PDB entry 7KAI | electron microscopy, 3.20 A resolution | chains A and C of the 7 polymer chains in the assembly

== Chain A ==
Protein: Protein transport protein SEC61
Source organism: Saccharomyces cerevisiae BY4741
UniProtKB: P32915 (SC61A_YEAST); residues 1-480 here = UniProt positions 1-480
Amino-acid sequence (480 residues; row label = number of the first residue in the row):
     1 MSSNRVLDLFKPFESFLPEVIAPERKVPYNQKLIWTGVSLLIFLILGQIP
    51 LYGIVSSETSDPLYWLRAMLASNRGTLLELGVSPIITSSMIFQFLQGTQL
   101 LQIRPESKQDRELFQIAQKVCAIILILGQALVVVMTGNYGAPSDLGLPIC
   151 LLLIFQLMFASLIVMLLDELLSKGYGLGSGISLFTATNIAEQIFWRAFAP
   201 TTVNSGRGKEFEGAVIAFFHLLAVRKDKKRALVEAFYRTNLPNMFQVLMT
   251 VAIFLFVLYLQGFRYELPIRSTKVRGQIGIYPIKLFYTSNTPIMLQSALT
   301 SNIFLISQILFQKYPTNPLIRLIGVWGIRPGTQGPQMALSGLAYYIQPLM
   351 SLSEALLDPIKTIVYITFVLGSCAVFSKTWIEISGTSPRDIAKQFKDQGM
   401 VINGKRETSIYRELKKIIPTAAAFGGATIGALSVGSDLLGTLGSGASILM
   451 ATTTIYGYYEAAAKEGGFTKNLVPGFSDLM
Unresolved in the structure: 1-11, 56-65, 143-146, 329-335, 469-480
UniProt features mapped onto this chain:
  - mutagenesis: Lys-273 (K273P/G: Severe growth defect), Arg-275 (R275D/G/P/Q/Y: Severe growth defect; R275E/F/V: Severe growth defect; lowers SRP-dependent and SRP-independent translocation), Gly-276 (G276P: Severe growth defect), Lys-405 (K405D/E/P: Severe growth defect), Arg-406 (R406D: Severe growth defect; lowers SRP-dependent translocation; R406E: Severe growth defect; lowers SRP-dependent and SRP-independent translocation; R406H/W: Severe growth defect)
Reported in the primary citation:
  - mutagenesis - M90L/T185I/M294I/M450L: unchanged growth
  - mutagenesis - M90L/T185I/M294I/M450L: decreased growth in response to FN3mut

== Chain C ==
Protein: Protein transport protein SSS1
Source organism: Saccharomyces cerevisiae BY4741
UniProtKB: P35179 (SC61G_YEAST); numbering as in UniProt (aligned over 1-80)
Amino-acid sequence (80 residues; numbered 1 to 80; the number before each row is that of its first residue):
     1 MARASEKGEEKKQSNNQVEKLVEAPVEFVREGTQFLAKCKKPDLKEYTKI
    51 VKAVGIGFIAVGIIGYAIKLIHIPIRYVIV
Unresolved in the structure: 1-25

== Chain A / chain C interface ==
Residue-residue contacts (42; chain A residue first):
  Leu-41(A) / Ile-68(C)  hydrophobic
  Leu-44(A) / Ile-64(C)  hydrophobic
  Leu-44(A) / Gly-65(C)
  Leu-44(A) / Ile-68(C)
  Ile-45(A) / Ile-68(C)  hydrophobic
  Gln-48(A) / His-72(C)
  Gln-48(A) / Arg-76(C)  hydrogen bond
  Pro-50(A) / Val-80(C)  hydrophobic
  Met-69(A) / Arg-76(C)
  Leu-70(A) / Lys-69(C)
  Ala-190(A) / Val-61(C)  hydrophobic
  Glu-191(A) / Gly-65(C)
  Glu-191(A) / Lys-69(C)  salt bridge
  Phe-194(A) / Ile-63(C)  hydrophobic
  Trp-195(A) / Tyr-66(C)  hydrophobic
  Phe-198(A) / Tyr-66(C)  hydrogen bond (backbone-side chain)
  Pro-200(A) / Tyr-66(C)
  Pro-200(A) / Leu-70(C)  hydrophobic
  Phe-254(A) / Val-54(C)  hydrophobic
  Leu-255(A) / Tyr-47(C)  hydrogen bond (backbone-side chain)
  Leu-255(A) / Val-51(C)  hydrophobic
  Leu-258(A) / Val-51(C)  hydrophobic
  Leu-258(A) / Val-54(C)  hydrophobic
  Tyr-259(A) / Tyr-47(C)  hydrophobic
  Gly-262(A) / Lys-40(C)
  Phe-263(A) / Leu-36(C)  hydrophobic
  Phe-263(A) / Lys-41(C)
  Arg-264(A) / Cys-39(C)
  Arg-264(A) / Lys-40(C)  hydrogen bond (backbone-backbone)
  Tyr-265(A) / Phe-35(C)  hydrophobic
  Tyr-265(A) / Lys-38(C)
  Glu-266(A) / Lys-40(C)  salt bridge
  Leu-285(A) / Phe-35(C)  hydrophobic
  Thr-420(A) / Glu-31(C)
  Ala-421(A) / Phe-35(C)  hydrophobic
  Phe-424(A) / Gly-32(C)
  Phe-424(A) / Leu-36(C)  hydrophobic
  Ala-451(A) / Phe-58(C)  hydrophobic
  Ile-455(A) / Phe-58(C)  hydrophobic
  Tyr-459(A) / Glu-46(C)  hydrogen bond
  Tyr-459(A) / Ile-50(C)
  Tyr-459(A) / Ala-53(C)  hydrophobic
Also at the interface, not in a pair above, chain A (36 interface residues in all): Leu-40, Thr-187, Ile-283, Ile-417, Ala-423, Ala-427, Tyr-456
Also at the interface, not in a pair above, chain C (32 interface residues in all): Phe-28, Pro-42, Gly-57, Ile-59, Gly-62, Ile-73

== Summary ==
The interface between chain A and chain C involves 36 residues on one side and 32 on the other; the contacts
include 5 hydrogen bonds and 2 salt bridges. Among the polar pairs are Glu-191(A)/Lys-69(C),
Glu-266(A)/Lys-40(C) and Gln-48(A)/Arg-76(C). The paper reports that M90L/T185I/M294I/M450L of chain A reduce
growth in response to FN3mut; M90L/T185I/M294I/M450L of chain A leave growth unchanged.
Here chain A is Protein transport protein SEC61 and chain C is Protein transport protein SSS1, both from
Saccharomyces cerevisiae BY4741. Entry 7KAI (Cryo-EM structure of the Sec complex from S. cerevisiae,
wild-type, class with Sec62, conformation 1 (C1)) was determined by electron microscopy together with 7KAH,
7KAJ, 7KAK, 7KAL, 7KAM, 7KAN and 8 further entries from the same study.
